Entry 9N4V (electron microscopy, 1.85 A resolution); this record covers chains E and F of the 48 polymer chains in the assembly.

== Chain E ==
Name: DUF877 family protein
Organism: Azotobacter vinelandii
UniProt: C1DM91 (C1DM91_AZOVD); residue numbers follow UniProt; this construct covers 1-493
Chain sequence (493 residues; row label = number of the first residue in the row):
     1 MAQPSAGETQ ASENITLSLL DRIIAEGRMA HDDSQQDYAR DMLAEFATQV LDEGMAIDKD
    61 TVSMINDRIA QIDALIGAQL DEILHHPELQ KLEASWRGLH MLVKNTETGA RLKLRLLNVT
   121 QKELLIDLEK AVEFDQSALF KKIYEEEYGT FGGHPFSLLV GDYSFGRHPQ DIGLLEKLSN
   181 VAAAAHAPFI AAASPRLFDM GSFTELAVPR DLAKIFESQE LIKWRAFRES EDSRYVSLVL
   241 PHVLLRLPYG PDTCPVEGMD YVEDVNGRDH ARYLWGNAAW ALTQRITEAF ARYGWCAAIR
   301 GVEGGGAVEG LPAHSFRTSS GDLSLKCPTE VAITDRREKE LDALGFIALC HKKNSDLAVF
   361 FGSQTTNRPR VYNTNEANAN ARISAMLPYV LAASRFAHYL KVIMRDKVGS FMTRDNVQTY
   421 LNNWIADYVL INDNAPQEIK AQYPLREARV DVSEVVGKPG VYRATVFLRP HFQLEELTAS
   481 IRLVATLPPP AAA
Disordered / not traced: 1-89, 246-270, 315-325, 491-493

== Chain F ==
Name: Type VI secretion system contractile sheath small subunit
Organism: Azotobacter vinelandii
UniProt: C1DM90 (C1DM90_AZOVD); the author numbering skips numbers that UniProt does not, so the offset changes along the chain: -1 to 42 = UniProt 1-44; 45-187 = UniProt 45-187
Chain sequence (187 residues; each row starts with the number of its first residue; note: 2 numbers in that range are skipped by the numbering (no residue carries them; nothing is unmodelled there); numbers below 1 keep their minus sign (Met-1 is residue -1)):
    -1 MAESTQHKLD RIRPPRVQIT YDVETGNAIE KKELPLVVGI LADL
    45 SGKPEKPLPK LMERRFVEIN RDNFNDVLAS IAPRAALQVD NTLSQDGSKL NIELHFDHID
   105 DFDPVNIVRQ VTPLRRLFEA RQRLRDLLTK LDGNDDLDKL LQDVVANTEG LQEIRSARPQ
   165 AENPAGAPGA EPAADEPAAE PQA
Disordered / not traced: -1 to 0, 45-55, 78-187

== Interface between chain E and chain F ==
Residue-residue contacts (100):
  Leu92(E) with Leu42(F); Pro77(F), hydrophobic
  Ser95(E) with Leu42(F)
  Trp96(E) with Leu42(F), hydrogen bond (side chain-backbone); Phe68(F), hydrophobic; Leu72(F), hydrophobic; Ile75(F), hydrophobic; Pro77(F)
  Leu99(E) with Ile38(F), hydrophobic; Leu42(F), hydrophobic; Ile63(F), hydrophobic; Phe68(F), hydrophobic
  His100(E) with Phe68(F)
  Val103(E) with Asn64(F); Arg65(F)
  Lys104(E) with Arg65(F), hydrogen bond (backbone-side chain)
  Thr106(E) with Arg65(F), hydrogen bond (backbone-side chain)
  Thr108(E) with Asn64(F)
  Ala110(E) with Pro33(F)
  Arg111(E) with Pro33(F); Leu34(F), hydrogen bond (backbone-backbone)
  Leu112(E) with Leu34(F)
  Lys113(E) with Leu34(F), hydrogen bond (backbone-backbone); Val35(F); Val36(F), hydrogen bond (backbone-backbone); Glu62(F), salt bridge
  Leu114(E) with Val36(F); Glu62(F); Ile63(F), hydrogen bond (backbone-backbone)
  Arg115(E) with Val35(F); Val36(F), hydrogen bond (backbone-backbone); Gly37(F); Ile38(F), hydrogen bond (backbone-backbone); Phe60(F), hydrogen bond (side chain-backbone); Val61(F)
  Leu116(E) with Ile38(F); Leu42(F), hydrophobic; Arg59(F); Phe60(F); Val61(F), hydrogen bond (backbone-backbone)
  Leu117(E) with Ile38(F), hydrogen bond (backbone-backbone); Leu39(F), hydrophobic; Ala40(F), hydrogen bond (backbone-backbone); Arg58(F); Arg59(F); Phe60(F), hydrophobic
  Asn118(E) with Ala40(F); Asp41(F); Leu42(F), hydrogen bond (side chain-backbone); Arg58(F), hydrogen bond (backbone-side chain); Ile75(F)
  Val119(E) with Ala40(F), hydrogen bond (backbone-backbone); Asp41(F), hydrogen bond (backbone-backbone); Arg58(F)
  Thr120(E) with Asp41(F)
  Glu123(E) with Arg58(F), salt bridge
  Leu124(E) with Leu39(F), hydrophobic
  Gln136(E) with Met56(F)
  Ala138(E) with Met56(F), hydrophobic
  Lys142(E) with Met56(F), hydrogen bond (side chain-backbone); Arg58(F), hydrogen bond (side chain-backbone)
  Ile143(E) with Phe60(F), hydrophobic
  His154(E) with Pro33(F)
  Pro155(E) with Val35(F)
  Phe156(E) with Val35(F); Gly37(F); Phe60(F), hydrophobic
  Ser157(E) with Pro33(F); Leu34(F); Val35(F), hydrogen bond (backbone-backbone)
  Leu158(E) with Val35(F), hydrogen bond (backbone-backbone); Val36(F); Gly37(F), hydrogen bond (backbone-backbone)
  Leu159(E) with Gly37(F)
  Val160(E) with Gly37(F), hydrogen bond (backbone-backbone); Ile38(F); Leu39(F), hydrogen bond (backbone-backbone)
  Gly161(E) with Leu39(F)
  Asp162(E) with Leu39(F), hydrogen bond (backbone-backbone); Ala40(F)
  Tyr163(E) with Leu39(F); Ala40(F), hydrogen bond (side chain-backbone)
  Trp280(E) with Ile38(F), hydrophobic
  Phe290(E) with Leu34(F), hydrophobic
  Cys296(E) with Leu34(F), hydrophobic
  Arg395(E) with Leu32(F), hydrogen bond (side chain-backbone); Pro33(F), hydrogen bond (side chain-backbone)
  His398(E) with Leu32(F)
  Tyr399(E) with Lys30(F); Glu31(F); Leu32(F), hydrogen bond (side chain-backbone)
  Val402(E) with Leu32(F), hydrophobic
  Asp406(E) with Lys30(F), salt bridge
  Tyr420(E) with Ile27(F), hydrophobic
  Asn423(E) with Ile27(F)
  Trp424(E) with Ile27(F), hydrophobic; Lys29(F), hydrogen bond (backbone-side chain)
  Asp427(E) with Lys29(F), salt bridge
  Tyr428(E) with Lys29(F); Glu31(F)
Other interface residues (no listed pair), chain E (56 interface residues in all): Leu102, Asn105, Glu107, Ser137, Leu139, Thr283, Thr287
Other interface residues (no listed pair), chain F (29 interface residues in all): Val71

== In short ==
56 residues of chain E face 29 of chain F across their interface, with 30 hydrogen bonds and 4 salt bridges.
Among the polar pairs are Lys113(E)-Glu62(F), Glu123(E)-Arg58(F) and Asp406(E)-Lys30(F).
Here chain E is DUF877 family protein and chain F is Type VI secretion system contractile sheath small
subunit, both from Azotobacter vinelandii. Entry 9N4V (Azotobacter vinelandii extended type VI secretion
system sheath tube complex) was determined by electron microscopy, deposited together with 9NSV.
